PDB entry 7YE3 | X-ray diffraction, 2.55 A resolution | chains B and C of the 6 polymer chains in the assembly

[Chain B (and C)]
Name: 4-deoxy-L-threo-5-hexosulose-uronate ketol-isomerase
Organism: Lacticaseibacillus rhamnosus
Notes: EC 5.3.1.17; chain C of this document is another copy of the same molecule, construct and numbering; everything in this record applies to it too
Reference sequence: C2JUP1 (C2JUP1_LACRH); numbering as in UniProt (aligned over 1-281)
Sequence (289 residues; row label = number of the first residue in the row):
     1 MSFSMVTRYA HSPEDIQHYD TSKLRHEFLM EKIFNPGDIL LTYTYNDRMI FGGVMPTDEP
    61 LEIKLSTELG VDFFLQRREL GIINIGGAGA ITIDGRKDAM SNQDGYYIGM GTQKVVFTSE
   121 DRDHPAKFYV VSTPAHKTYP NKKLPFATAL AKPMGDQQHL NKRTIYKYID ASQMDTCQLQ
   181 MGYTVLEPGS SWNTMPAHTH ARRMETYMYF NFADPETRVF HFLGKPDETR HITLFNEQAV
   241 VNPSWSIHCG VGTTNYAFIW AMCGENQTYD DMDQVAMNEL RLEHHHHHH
Unresolved in the structure: 1, 281-289
Sequence notes: expression tag (282-289)
Ion coordination: Zn2+: His-198, His-200, Glu-205, His-248
What the authors report for this chain:
  - binding site for 2-(N-morpholino)-ethanesulfonic acid: Arg-163, Ile-165, Thr-184, Thr-194, Glu-205, Tyr-207, Trp-260, Met-262
  - mutagenesis - R163A, I165A, T184A, T194A, H200A, R203A, Y207F, M262A, Y269F: decreased catalytic activity
  - catalytic residues: Arg-163, Thr-184

[How chain B and chain C interact]
Pairs across the interface - 78 pairs, chain B then chain C:
  Gln-17(B) / Asp-20(C)  hydrogen bond
  His-18(B) / His-18(C)  hydrogen bond (backbone-side chain)
  Asp-20(B) / Gln-17(C)  hydrogen bond
  Asp-20(B) / His-18(C)
  Asp-20(B) / Glu-228(C)
  Asp-20(B) / Arg-230(C)
  Thr-21(B) / Asp-227(C)
  Thr-21(B) / Glu-228(C)  hydrogen bond (backbone-side chain)
  Thr-21(B) / Thr-229(C)
  Thr-21(B) / Arg-230(C)  hydrogen bond
  Thr-21(B) / Leu-280(C)
  Arg-25(B) / Leu-280(C)
  Gln-157(B) / Gln-157(C)
  Gln-157(B) / Gly-189(C)  hydrogen bond (side chain-backbone)
  Gln-158(B) / Pro-188(C)
  Gln-158(B) / Ala-213(C)
  Gln-158(B) / Thr-254(C)
  Gln-158(B) / Asn-255(C)  hydrogen bond
  His-159(B) / Asp-214(C)  salt bridge
  His-159(B) / Thr-253(C)
  His-159(B) / Thr-254(C)
  Leu-160(B) / Leu-160(C)  hydrophobic
  Leu-160(B) / Gly-189(C)
  Leu-160(B) / Ser-190(C)
  Leu-160(B) / Ser-191(C)
  Leu-160(B) / Thr-253(C)
  Pro-188(B) / Gln-158(C)
  Gly-189(B) / Gln-157(C)  hydrogen bond (backbone-side chain)
  Gly-189(B) / Gln-158(C)
  Gly-189(B) / Leu-160(C)
  Ser-190(B) / Leu-160(C)
  Ser-191(B) / Leu-160(C)
  Trp-192(B) / Phe-220(C)  hydrophobic
  Trp-192(B) / Gly-252(C)  hydrogen bond (side chain-backbone)
  Trp-192(B) / Thr-253(C)
  Met-195(B) / Thr-253(C)
  Glu-216(B) / Met-277(C)
  Arg-218(B) / Met-277(C)  hydrogen bond (side chain-backbone)
  Arg-218(B) / Asn-278(C)
  Arg-218(B) / Glu-279(C)
  Phe-220(B) / Trp-192(C)  hydrophobic
  Phe-220(B) / Glu-279(C)
  Phe-222(B) / Phe-222(C)  hydrophobic
  Phe-222(B) / His-231(C)
  Asp-227(B) / Thr-21(C)
  Glu-228(B) / Asp-20(C)
  Glu-228(B) / Thr-21(C)  hydrogen bond (side chain-backbone)
  Thr-229(B) / Thr-21(C)
  Thr-229(B) / His-231(C)  hydrogen bond
  Arg-230(B) / Arg-230(C)
  Arg-230(B) / His-231(C)
  His-231(B) / Phe-222(C)
  His-231(B) / Thr-229(C)  hydrogen bond
  His-231(B) / Arg-230(C)
  His-231(B) / His-231(C)  hydrogen bond
  Thr-233(B) / Glu-279(C)  hydrogen bond (side chain-backbone)
  Thr-233(B) / Leu-280(C)
  Phe-235(B) / Asn-278(C)
  Val-251(B) / Val-251(C)  hydrophobic
  Gly-252(B) / Trp-192(C)  hydrogen bond (backbone-side chain)
  Thr-253(B) / His-159(C)
  Thr-253(B) / Leu-160(C)
  Thr-253(B) / Trp-192(C)
  Thr-253(B) / Met-195(C)
  Thr-253(B) / Met-277(C)
  Thr-254(B) / Gln-158(C)
  Thr-254(B) / His-159(C)
  Asn-255(B) / Gln-158(C)  hydrogen bond
  Met-277(B) / Glu-216(C)
  Met-277(B) / Arg-218(C)
  Asn-278(B) / Phe-235(C)
  Glu-279(B) / Arg-218(C)
  Glu-279(B) / Thr-233(C)  hydrogen bond (backbone-side chain)
  Leu-280(B) / Thr-21(C)
  Leu-280(B) / Arg-25(C)
  Leu-280(B) / His-231(C)
  Leu-280(B) / Ile-232(C)  hydrophobic
  Leu-280(B) / Thr-233(C)
Also at the interface, not in a pair above, chain B (37 interface residues in all): Tyr-19, Asp-214
Also at the interface, not in a pair above, chain C (39 interface residues in all): Ser-22

[Summary]
The interface between chain B and chain C involves 37 residues on one side and 39 on the other; the contacts
include 18 hydrogen bonds and 1 salt bridge. Polar pairs include His-159(B)/Asp-214(C), Gln-17(B)/Asp-20(C)
and His-18(B)/His-18(C). The paper reports catalytic residues Arg-163(B) and Thr-184(B); R163A, I165A and
T184A of chain B, among others, reduce catalytic activity; 9 substitutions were tested in all.
Chain B and chain C are both 4-deoxy-L-threo-5-hexosulose-uronate ketol-isomerase (Lacticaseibacillus
rhamnosus); the structure, Crystal structure of Lactobacillus rhamnosus 4-deoxy-L-threo-5-hexosulose-uronate
ketol-isomerase KduI complexed with MES, was determined by X-ray diffraction together with 7YRS, 7VGK and 7E4S
from the same study.
